4MQK - chains B and E of the 4 polymer chains in the assembly; structure by X-ray diffraction, 2.24 A resolution.

[Chain B]
Molecule: Hemoglobin subunit gamma-2
Source organism: Homo sapiens
UniProtKB: P69892 (HBG2_HUMAN); residues 1-146 here correspond to UniProt positions 2-147 (UniProt number = residue number + 1)
Chain sequence (146 residues; numbered 1 to 146; the number before each row is that of its first residue):
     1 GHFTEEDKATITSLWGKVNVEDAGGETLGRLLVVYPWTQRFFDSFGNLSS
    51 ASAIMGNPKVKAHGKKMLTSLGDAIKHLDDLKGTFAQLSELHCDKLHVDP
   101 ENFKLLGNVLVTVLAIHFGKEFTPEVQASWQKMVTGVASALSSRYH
Unresolved in the structure: 1
Sequence notes: engineered mutation Met67 (Val68 in P69892)
Metal / ion sites: heme Fe: His92 (together with carbon monoxide)
Ligand contacts:
  - carbon monoxide (CMO): Leu28, Phe42, His63, Met67, His92
  - heme (HEM): Leu31, Thr38, Phe41, Phe42, Phe45, His63, Lys66, Met67, Ser70, Leu71, Phe85, Leu88, Leu91, His92, Leu96, Val98, Asn102, Phe103, Leu106, Val137, Leu141

[Chain E]
Molecule: Hemoglobin subunit alpha
Source organism: Homo sapiens
Notes: engineered mutation(s): V67M
UniProtKB: P69905 (HBA_HUMAN); residues 1-141 here correspond to UniProt positions 2-142 (UniProt number = residue number + 1)
Chain sequence (141 residues; row label = number of the first residue in the row):
     1 VLSPADKTNVKAAWGKVGAHAGEYGAEALERMFLSFPTTKTYFPHFDLSH
    51 GSAQVKGHGKKVADALTNAVAHVDDMPNALSALSDLHAHKLRVDPVNFKL
   101 LSHCLLVTLAAHLPAEFTPAVHASLDKFLASVSTVLTSKYR
Unresolved in the structure: 139-141
Metal / ion sites: heme Fe near His87 (its only coordinating residue here)
Ligand contacts: heme (HEM): Met32, Thr39, Tyr42, Phe43, Phe46, His58, Lys61, Val62, Ala65, Leu66, Leu83, Leu86, His87, Leu91, Val93, Asn97, Phe98, Leu101, Val132, Leu136
Swiss-Prot annotation at these positions:
  - binding site (O2): His58
  - binding site (heme b): His87
  - site: Thr8, Asn9 (Microbial infection: Cleavage), Lys11 (Not glycated), Ala13, Trp14 (Microbial infection: Cleavage), Tyr24, Gly25 (Microbial infection: Cleavage), Leu29, Glu30 (Microbial infection: Cleavage), His45, Phe46 (Microbial infection: Cleavage), Asp47, Leu48 (Microbial infection: Cleavage), Ser52, Ala53 (Microbial infection: Cleavage), Val55, Lys56 (Microbial infection: Cleavage), Lys56 (Not glycated), Gly59, Lys60 (Microbial infection: Cleavage), Lys60 (Not glycated), Lys90 (Not glycated), Leu91, Arg92 (Microbial infection: Cleavage), Lys99 (Not glycated), Leu106, Val107 (Microbial infection: Cleavage), Thr108, Leu109 (Microbial infection: Cleavage), Val121, His122 (Microbial infection: Cleavage), Ser133, Thr134 (Microbial infection: Cleavage)
  - modified residue: Ser3 (Phosphoserine), Lys7 (N6-succinyllysine), Thr8 (Phosphothreonine), Lys11 (N6-succinyllysine), Lys16 (N6-acetyllysine), Tyr24 (Phosphotyrosine), Ser35 (Phosphoserine), Lys40 (N6-succinyllysine), Ser49 (Phosphoserine), Ser102 (Phosphoserine), Thr108 (Phosphothreonine), Ser124 (Phosphoserine), Ser131 (Phosphoserine), Thr134 (Phosphothreonine), Thr137 (Phosphothreonine), Ser138 (Phosphoserine)
  - glycosylation (N-linked (Glc) (glycation) lysine): Lys7, Lys16, Lys40, Lys61

[Chain B / chain E interface]
Residue-residue contacts (15; chain B residue first):
  Trp37(B) with Arg92(E); Asp94(E), hydrogen bond; Pro95(E)
  Gln39(B) with Arg92(E), hydrogen bond
  Arg40(B) with Thr38(E); Thr41(E), hydrogen bond; Tyr42(E), hydrogen bond
  Phe41(B) with Thr41(E)
  Leu96(B) with Thr41(E)
  His97(B) with Pro37(E); Thr38(E), hydrogen bond (backbone-side chain); Thr41(E)
  Val98(B) with Thr38(E)
  Asp99(B) with Thr38(E), hydrogen bond (backbone-side chain)
  Asn102(B) with Asp94(E)
Interface residues without a listed pair, chain B (12 interface residues in all): Pro36, Glu101, Tyr145
Interface residues without a listed pair, chain E (10 interface residues in all): Val93, Val96, Asn97

[Summary]
The interface between chain B and chain E involves 12 residues on one side and 10 on the other; the contacts
include 6 hydrogen bonds. Polar pairs include Trp37(B)-Asp94(E), Gln39(B)-Arg92(E) and Arg40(B)-Thr41(E).
Bound to chain B: heme and carbon monoxide. Bound to chain E: heme.
Chain B is Hemoglobin subunit gamma-2 and chain E is Hemoglobin subunit alpha, both from Homo sapiens; the
structure, Carbonmonoxy Structure of the Human Fetal Hemoglobin Mutant HbF Toms River alphawtgammaV67M, was
determined by X-ray diffraction.
